Entry 2WRX (X-ray diffraction, 1.50 A resolution); this record covers chains A and C of the 4 polymer chains in the assembly.

# Chain A (and C)
Molecule: Insulin A chain
Notes: chain C of this document is another copy of the same molecule, construct and numbering; everything in this record applies to it too
UniProtKB: P01308 (INS_HUMAN); residues 1-21 here correspond to UniProt positions 90-110 (UniProt number = residue number + 89)
Amino-acid sequence (21 residues; numbered 1 to 21; the number before each row is that of its first residue):
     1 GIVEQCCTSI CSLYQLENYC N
Disulfide bonds: C6-C11

# Interface between chain A and chain C
Contacting residue pairs (12):
  G1(A) - N18(C)
  G1(A) - C20(C)  hydrogen bond (backbone-backbone)
  G1(A) - N21(C)  hydrogen bond (backbone-backbone)
  I2(A) - N21(C)  hydrogen bond (backbone-backbone)
  V3(A) - N21(C)  hydrogen bond (backbone-backbone)
  E4(A) - N21(C)  hydrogen bond (backbone-backbone)
  N18(A) - G1(C)
  C20(A) - G1(C)  hydrogen bond (backbone-backbone)
  N21(A) - G1(C)  hydrogen bond (backbone-backbone)
  N21(A) - I2(C)  hydrogen bond (backbone-backbone)
  N21(A) - V3(C)  hydrogen bond (backbone-backbone)
  N21(A) - E4(C)  hydrogen bond (backbone-backbone)
Interface residues without a listed pair, chain A (8 interface residues in all): Y19
Interface residues without a listed pair, chain C (8 interface residues in all): Y19

# In short
Chain A and chain C each contribute 8 residues to their interface; the contacts include 10 hydrogen bonds.
Polar pairs include I2(A)-N21(C), V3(A)-N21(C) and G1(A)-C20(C).
Both chains are Insulin A chain. Entry 2WRX (Semi-synthetic analogue of human insulin NMeAlaB26-insulin at pH
3.0) was determined by X-ray diffraction together with 2WRU, 2WRV, 2WRW, 2WS0, 2WS1, 2WS4, 2WS6 and 2WS7 from
the same study.
